Entry 6L2G (X-ray diffraction, 2.41 A resolution); this record covers chains A and D of the 4 polymer chains in the assembly.

== Chain A (and D) ==
Protein: Acetyl-CoA-acetyltransferase, putative
From: Aspergillus fumigatus A1163
Notes: chain D of this document is another copy of the same molecule, construct and numbering; everything in this record applies to it too
UniProt: B0XMC1 (B0XMC1_ASPFC); residues 36-432 here = UniProt positions 36-432
Amino-acid sequence (397 residues; numbered 36 to 432; the number before each row is that of its first residue):
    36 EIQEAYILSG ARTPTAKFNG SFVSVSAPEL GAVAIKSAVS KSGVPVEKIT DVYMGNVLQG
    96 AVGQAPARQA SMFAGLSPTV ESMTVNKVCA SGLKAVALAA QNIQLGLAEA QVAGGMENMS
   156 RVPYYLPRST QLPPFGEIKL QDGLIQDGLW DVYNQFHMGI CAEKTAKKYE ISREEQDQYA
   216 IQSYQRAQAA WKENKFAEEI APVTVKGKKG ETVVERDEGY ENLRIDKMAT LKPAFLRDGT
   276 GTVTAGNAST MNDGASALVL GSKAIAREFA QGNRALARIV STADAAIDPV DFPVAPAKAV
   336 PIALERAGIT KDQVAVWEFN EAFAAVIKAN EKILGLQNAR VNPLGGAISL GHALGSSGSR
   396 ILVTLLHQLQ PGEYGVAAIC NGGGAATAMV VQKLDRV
Modified / non-standard residues: Cys124 (S-acetyl-cysteine; SCY)
From the paper describing this entry:
  - catalytic residues: His387, Cys415 (by similarity / conservation)
  - mutagenesis - H387F, C415S: abolished catalytic activity

== Interface between chain A and chain D ==
Pairs across the interface (28; chain A residue first):
  Phe53(A) - Pro169(D)
  Tyr159(A) - Pro168(D)
  Tyr159(A) - Phe170(D)
  Tyr159(A) - Gly171(D)  hydrogen bond (side chain-backbone)
  Tyr159(A) - Ile173(D)  hydrophobic
  Pro169(A) - Phe53(D)
  Phe170(A) - Tyr159(D)
  Phe170(A) - Asp177(D)
  Phe170(A) - Met286(D)  hydrophobic
  Gly171(A) - Tyr159(D)  hydrogen bond (backbone-side chain)
  Gly171(A) - Asp177(D)  hydrogen bond (backbone-side chain)
  Glu172(A) - Leu175(D)
  Glu172(A) - Gln176(D)
  Glu172(A) - Asp177(D)
  Glu172(A) - Ile180(D)
  Ile173(A) - Tyr159(D)  hydrophobic
  Ile173(A) - Ile173(D)
  Ile173(A) - Lys174(D)
  Ile173(A) - Leu175(D)  hydrogen bond (backbone-backbone)
  Lys174(A) - Glu172(D)
  Lys174(A) - Ile173(D)
  Leu175(A) - Glu172(D)
  Leu175(A) - Ile173(D)  hydrogen bond (backbone-backbone)
  Leu175(A) - Leu175(D)  hydrophobic
  Gln176(A) - Glu172(D)  hydrogen bond
  Asp177(A) - Phe170(D)
  Asp177(A) - Gly171(D)  hydrogen bond (side chain-backbone)
  Met286(A) - Phe170(D)  hydrophobic
Other interface residues (no listed pair), chain A (16 interface residues in all): Asn54, Pro168, Leu179, Ile180
Other interface residues (no listed pair), chain D (16 interface residues in all): Asn54, Leu179

== In short ==
Chain A and chain D each contribute 16 residues to their interface; the contacts include 7 hydrogen bonds.
Polar contacts include Tyr159(A)-Gly171(D), Gly171(A)-Asp177(D) and Gln176(A)-Glu172(D). The paper reports
catalytic residues His387(A) and Cys415(A); H387F and C415S of chain A abolish catalytic activity.
Chain A and chain D are both Acetyl-CoA-acetyltransferase, putative (Aspergillus fumigatus A1163); the
structure, Crystal structure of Aspergillus fumigatus mitochondrial acetyl-CoA acetyltransferase, was
determined by X-ray diffraction, deposited together with 6L2C.
